PDB entry 8GOM | X-ray diffraction, 2.78 A resolution | chains D and E of the 5 polymer chains in the assembly

== Chain D ==
Protein: SARS-CoV-2 specific private TCR RLQ7 alpha
Organism: Homo sapiens
Amino-acid sequence (207 residues; numbered 0 to 206; the number before each row is that of its first residue; numbering starts at 0):
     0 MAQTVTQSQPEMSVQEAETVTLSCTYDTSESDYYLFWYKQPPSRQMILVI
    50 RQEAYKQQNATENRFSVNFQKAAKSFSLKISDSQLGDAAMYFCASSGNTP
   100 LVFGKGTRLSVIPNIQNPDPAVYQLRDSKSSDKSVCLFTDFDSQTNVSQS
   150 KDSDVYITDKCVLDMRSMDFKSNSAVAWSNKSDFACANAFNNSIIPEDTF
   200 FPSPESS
Not modelled in the structure: 0, 181-182, 194-206
Cystine bridges: C23-C92, C135-C185
From the paper describing this entry:
  - conformationally variable residues (loop rearrangement): T27 to S30, Q57 to N62

== Chain E ==
Protein: SARS-CoV-2 specific private TCR RLQ7 beta
Organism: Homo sapiens
Amino-acid sequence (246 residues; numbered 0 to 245; the number before each row is that of its first residue; numbering starts at 0):
     0 MDAGVIQSPRHEVTEMGQEVTLRCKPISGHNSLFWYRQTMMRGLELLIYF
    50 NNNVPIDDSGMPEDRFSAKMPNASFSTLKIQPSEPRDSAVYFCASTWGRA
   100 STDTQYFGPGTRLTVLEDLKNVFPPEVAVFEPSEAEISHTQKATLVCLAT
   150 GFYPDHVELSWWVNGKEVHSGVCTDPQPLKEQPALNDSRYALSSRLRVSA
   200 TFWQNPRNHFRCQVQFYGLSENDEWTQDRAKPVTQIVSAEAWGRAD
Not modelled in the structure: 0-1
Cystine bridges: C23-C92, C146-C211

== Interface between chain D and chain E ==
Residue-residue contacts (89):
  Y33(D) - T101(E)
  Y37(D) - Q104(E)  hydrogen bond (side chain-backbone)
  Q39(D) - Q37(E)  hydrogen bond
  Q39(D) - F91(E)
  S42(D) - R9(E)  hydrogen bond (backbone-side chain)
  R43(D) - R9(E)
  R43(D) - H10(E)
  R43(D) - F91(E)
  R43(D) - R111(E)
  Q44(D) - F106(E)  hydrogen bond (side chain-backbone)
  Q44(D) - G107(E)
  Q44(D) - P108(E)
  M45(D) - L43(E)  hydrophobic
  M45(D) - F106(E)  hydrophobic
  R50(D) - T103(E)
  F91(D) - Q37(E)
  S95(D) - T101(E)
  T98(D) - L45(E)
  P99(D) - F33(E)  hydrophobic
  P99(D) - Y48(E)
  P99(D) - S100(E)
  P99(D) - Q104(E)
  L100(D) - Y35(E)
  L100(D) - Q104(E)
  F102(D) - Y35(E)  hydrophobic
  F102(D) - L43(E)  hydrophobic
  F102(D) - F106(E)  hydrophobic
  K104(D) - R41(E)  hydrogen bond (side chain-backbone)
  K104(D) - G42(E)
  D118(D) - H138(E)  salt bridge
  Y122(D) - S132(E)
  Y122(D) - A134(E)
  Y122(D) - E135(E)
  Y122(D) - H138(E)
  Q123(D) - S132(E)
  L124(D) - F129(E)
  L124(D) - E130(E)
  L124(D) - P131(E)  hydrophobic
  L124(D) - S132(E)
  L124(D) - T143(E)
  L124(D) - V145(E)  hydrophobic
  R125(D) - F129(E)
  R125(D) - E130(E)  salt bridge
  R125(D) - P131(E)  hydrogen bond (side chain-backbone)
  R125(D) - S132(E)
  R125(D) - R243(E)
  D126(D) - V128(E)
  D126(D) - F129(E)
  S127(D) - V128(E)  hydrogen bond (backbone-backbone)
  S127(D) - E130(E)
  S127(D) - E239(E)  hydrogen bond (side chain-backbone)
  S127(D) - A240(E)
  V134(D) - F129(E)  hydrophobic
  V134(D) - L147(E)  hydrophobic
  L136(D) - T143(E)
  D139(D) - T139(E)
  D139(D) - R196(E)  salt bridge
  Y155(D) - L178(E)  hydrophobic
  Y155(D) - E180(E)  hydrogen bond (side chain-backbone)
  I156(D) - L178(E)
  T157(D) - D174(E)
  T157(D) - L178(E)
  T157(D) - S192(E)
  T157(D) - R194(E)  hydrogen bond
  D158(D) - R194(E)
  C160(D) - C172(E)  disulfide
  C160(D) - T173(E)
  C160(D) - R194(E)
  V161(D) - C172(E)  hydrogen bond (backbone-side chain)
  L162(D) - G170(E)
  L162(D) - V171(E)
  L162(D) - C172(E)  hydrophobic
  L162(D) - R196(E)
  D163(D) - S169(E)
  D163(D) - G170(E)  hydrogen bond (backbone-backbone)
  M164(D) - R196(E)
  M164(D) - V197(E)
  M164(D) - S198(E)
  R165(D) - S169(E)
  M167(D) - K141(E)
  F169(D) - K141(E)
  F169(D) - R196(E)
  S171(D) - R196(E)  hydrogen bond
  S173(D) - R194(E)  hydrogen bond
  A174(D) - R194(E)
  V175(D) - S192(E)
  V175(D) - R194(E)
  W177(D) - L147(E)  hydrophobic
  W177(D) - A190(E)  hydrophobic
Other interface residues (no listed pair), chain D (48 interface residues in all): F35, L47, R107, K132, S133, T138
Other interface residues (no listed pair), chain E (55 interface residues in all): V89, A127, E133, L144, Q176, K179
Disulfides between the chains: C160(D)-C172(E)

== In short ==
48 residues of chain D face 55 of chain E across their interface, with 1 disulfide bond, 14 hydrogen bonds and
3 salt bridges. Polar pairs include D118(D)-H138(E), R125(D)-E130(E) and D139(D)-R196(E). From the paper:
conformational variability at T27(D) and Q57(D).
Chain D is SARS-CoV-2 specific private TCR RLQ7 alpha and chain E is SARS-CoV-2 specific private TCR RLQ7
beta, both from Homo sapiens; the structure, SARS-CoV-2 specific private TCR RLQ7 in complex with RLQ-HLA-A2,
was determined by X-ray diffraction, deposited together with 8GON and 8GOP.
